Entry 5E2Z (X-ray diffraction, 2.62 A resolution); this record covers chains C and D of the 6 polymer chains in the assembly.

Chain C:
Name: Hemagglutinin
Source organism: Influenza A virus (A/duck/Egypt/10185SS/2010(H5N1))
UniProt: G8IPF0 (G8IPF0_9INFA); the construct lacks a stretch of the UniProt sequence, so the offset changes along the chain: 11-55 = UniProt 17-61; 56-83 = UniProt 63-90; 84-96 = UniProt 92-104; 97-125 = UniProt 106-134; 2 more segments
Sequence (333 residues; each row starts with the number of its first residue; a row labelled like 125A-125B holds insertion residues (125A, then the next letters in order)):
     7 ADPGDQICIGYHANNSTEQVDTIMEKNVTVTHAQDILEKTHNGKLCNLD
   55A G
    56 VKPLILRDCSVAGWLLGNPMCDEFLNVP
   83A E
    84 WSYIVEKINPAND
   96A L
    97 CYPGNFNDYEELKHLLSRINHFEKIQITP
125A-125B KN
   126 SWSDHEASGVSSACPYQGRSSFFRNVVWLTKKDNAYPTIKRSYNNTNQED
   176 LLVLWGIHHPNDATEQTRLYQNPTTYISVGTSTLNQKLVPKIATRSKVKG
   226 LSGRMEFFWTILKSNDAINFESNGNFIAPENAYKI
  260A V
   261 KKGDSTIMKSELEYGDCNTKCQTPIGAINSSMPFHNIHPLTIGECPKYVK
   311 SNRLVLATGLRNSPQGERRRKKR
Unresolved in the structure: 7, 325-333
Differences from the reference sequence: expression tag (7-10); engineered mutation Leu226 (Gln237 in G8IPF0)
Disulfide bonds: Cys52-Cys277, Cys64-Cys76, Cys97-Cys139, Cys281-Cys305
Covalent attachments: N-acetylglucosamine (NAG) linked to Asn33; glycan linked to Asn169
From the paper describing this entry:
  - binding site for N-acetyl-alpha-neuraminic acid: Tyr98, Val135, Ser136, Ser137, Glu190, Arg193
  - post-translational modification sites: Asn169
  - mutagenesis - Q226L: increased binding to LSTc
  - mutagenesis - Q226L: decreased binding to LSTa
  - specificity-determining residues: Leu226 (proposed by the authors, not directly observed)

Chain D:
Name: Hemagglutinin
Source organism: Influenza A virus
UniProt: G8IPF0 (G8IPF0_9INFA); residues 2-175 here correspond to UniProt positions 347-520 (UniProt number = residue number + 345)
Sequence (180 residues; row label = number of the first residue in the row):
     1 GLFGAIAGFIEGGWQGMVDGWYGYHHSNEQGSGYAADKESTQKAIDGVTN
    51 KVNSIIDKMNTQFEAVGREFNNLERRIENLNKKMEDGFLDVWTYNAELLV
   101 LMENERTLDFHDSNVKNLYDKVRLQLRDNAKELGNGCFEFYHRCDNECME
   151 SVRNGTYDYPQYSEEARLKREEISGRLVPR
Unresolved in the structure: 176-180
Differences from the reference sequence: expression tag (1, 176-180)
Disulfide bonds: Cys144-Cys148

How chain C and chain D interact:
Contacting residue pairs - 102 pairs, chain C then chain D:
  Asp8(C) with Lys169(D)
  Pro9(C) with Glu139(D)
  Gly10(C) with Glu139(D), hydrogen bond (backbone-side chain)
  Asp11(C) with Ser27(D); Asn28(D); Glu29(D); Glu139(D); Phe140(D), hydrogen bond (backbone-backbone); His142(D); Arg143(D); Cys144(D), hydrogen bond (side chain-backbone)
  Gln12(C) with His26(D); Ser27(D), hydrogen bond (backbone-backbone); Leu133(D); Phe138(D); Glu139(D); Phe140(D); Met149(D)
  Ile13(C) with His25(D); Cys137(D); Phe138(D), hydrogen bond (backbone-backbone)
  Cys14(C) with Trp14(D); Gly23(D); Tyr24(D); His25(D), hydrogen bond (backbone-backbone); Gly136(D); Cys137(D), disulfide
  Ile15(C) with Ile10(D); Trp14(D); Gly23(D); Tyr119(D), hydrophobic; Val122(D), hydrophobic; Gly136(D), hydrogen bond (backbone-backbone); Phe138(D), hydrophobic
  Gly16(C) with Trp14(D); Tyr22(D); Gly23(D), hydrogen bond (backbone-backbone)
  Tyr17(C) with Ile6(D); Ala7(D), hydrogen bond (side chain-backbone); Ile10(D); Glu11(D); Gly12(D), hydrogen bond (side chain-backbone); Gly13(D); Trp14(D), hydrogen bond (backbone-backbone); Trp21(D)
  His18(C) with Met17(D), hydrogen bond (side chain-backbone); Gly20(D); Trp21(D), hydrogen bond (backbone-backbone)
  Ala19(C) with Gly13(D); Trp14(D); Gln15(D)
  Val26(C) with Asn104(D)
  Asp27(C) with Leu101(D); Asn104(D), hydrogen bond (backbone-side chain)
  Thr28(C) with Leu101(D); Asn104(D); Glu105(D), hydrogen bond
  Ile29(C) with Leu101(D), hydrophobic; Glu105(D)
  Met30(C) with Glu105(D)
  Val34(C) with Leu108(D), hydrophobic
  His38(C) with Trp21(D)
  Glu106(C) with Glu69(D); Phe70(D); Asn71(D)
  Lys109(C) with Glu69(D), salt bridge
  Lys269(C) with Glu69(D), salt bridge
  Pro293(C) with Ile56(D), hydrophobic
  Phe294(C) with Met59(D), hydrophobic
  Pro299(C) with Ala65(D); Leu89(D), hydrophobic
  Leu300(C) with Ala65(D)
  Lys307(C) with Met59(D); Asn60(D), hydrogen bond (side chain-backbone); Gln62(D); Glu64(D)
  Tyr308(C) with Gln62(D), hydrogen bond (backbone-side chain); Leu89(D), hydrophobic
  Val309(C) with Thr93(D)
  Lys310(C) with Asp90(D), salt bridge; Thr93(D), hydrogen bond (backbone-side chain)
  Ser311(C) with Glu97(D), hydrogen bond
  Leu314(C) with Val100(D), hydrophobic
  Val315(C) with Val100(D); Asn104(D), hydrogen bond (backbone-side chain)
  Leu316(C) with Val52(D), hydrophobic; Val100(D), hydrophobic; Asn104(D)
  Ala317(C) with Asn104(D), hydrogen bond (backbone-side chain); Thr107(D)
  Thr318(C) with Trp21(D); Val48(D); His111(D), hydrogen bond (backbone-side chain)
  Gly319(C) with Thr107(D); Leu108(D); His111(D), hydrogen bond (backbone-side chain)
  Leu320(C) with Trp21(D); Leu108(D), hydrophobic; His111(D)
  Arg321(C) with Leu108(D)
  Ser323(C) with Gly12(D); Gly13(D), hydrogen bond (side chain-backbone)
Other interface residues (no listed pair), chain C (44 interface residues in all): Asn20, Val36, Thr37, Ile42
Other interface residues (no listed pair), chain D (62 interface residues in all): Val18, Val66, Gly67, Trp92, Ala96, Val115, Leu118, Val152
Disulfides between the chains: Cys14(C)-Cys137(D)

In short:
44 residues of chain C and 62 residues of chain D are in contact, with 1 disulfide bond, 24 hydrogen bonds and
3 salt bridges. Polar contacts include Lys109(C)-Glu69(D), Lys269(C)-Glu69(D) and Lys310(C)-Asp90(D). The
paper reports a binding site for N-acetyl-alpha-neuraminic acid at Tyr98(C), Val135(C) and Ser136(C) among
others; Q226L of chain C increases binding to LSTc.
Here chain C is Hemagglutinin (Influenza A virus (A/duck/Egypt/10185SS/2010(H5N1))) and chain D is
Hemagglutinin (Influenza A virus). Entry 5E2Z (Crystal structure of H5 hemagglutinin Q226L mutant from the
influenza virus A/duck/Egypt/10185SS/2010 (H5N1) with LSTa) was determined by X-ray diffraction together with
5E2Y, 5E30, 5E32, 5E34 and 5E35 from the same study.
